9CE5 - chains A and W of the 28 polymer chains in the assembly; structure by electron microscopy, 2.66 A resolution.

Chain A:
Name: Proteasome subunit alpha
Organism: Mycobacterium tuberculosis
Reference sequence: P9WHU1 (PSA_MYCTU); residues 1-248 here = UniProt positions 1-248
Sequence (248 residues; numbered 1 to 248; the number before each row is that of its first residue):
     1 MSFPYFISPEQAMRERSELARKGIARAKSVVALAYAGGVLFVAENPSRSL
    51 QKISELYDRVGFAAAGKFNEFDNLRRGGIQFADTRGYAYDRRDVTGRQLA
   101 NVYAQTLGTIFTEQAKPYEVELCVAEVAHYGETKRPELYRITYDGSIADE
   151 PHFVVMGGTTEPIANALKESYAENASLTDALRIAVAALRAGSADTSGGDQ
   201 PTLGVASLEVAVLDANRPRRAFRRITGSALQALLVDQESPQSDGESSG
Disordered / not traced: 1-7, 191-202, 235-248
Swiss-Prot annotation at these positions:
  - modified residue: Ser-2 (N-acetylserine), Thr-84 (Phosphothreonine), Thr-178 (Phosphothreonine), Thr-202 (Phosphothreonine)
  - mutagenesis: Met-1 to Ser-8 (Markedly increases peptidolytic activity. Disappearance of the apparent obstruction in alpha rings. Designated open-gate mutant)
What the authors report for this chain:
  - mutagenesis - Q98K (3-fold): decreased catalytic activity
  - mutagenesis - S17F: unchanged catalytic activity
  - mutagenesis - K52F: increased catalytic activity
  - allosteric site: Gln-98 (proposed by the authors, not directly observed)

Chain W:
Name: Proteasome subunit beta
Organism: Mycobacterium tuberculosis
Notes: EC 3.4.25.1
Reference sequence: P9WHT9 (PSB_MYCTU); residues 1-234 here correspond to UniProt positions 58-291 (UniProt number = residue number + 57)
Sequence (234 residues; row label = number of the first residue in the row):
     1 TTIVALKYPGGVVMAGDRRSTQGNMISGRDVRKVYITDDYTATGIAGTAA
    51 VAVEFARLYAVELEHYEKLEGVPLTFAGKINRLAIMVRGNLAAAMQGLLA
   101 LPLLAGYDIHASDPQSAGRIVSFDAAGGWNIEEEGYQAVGSGSLFAKSSM
   151 KKLYSQVTDGDSGLRVAVEALYDAADDDSATGGPDLVRGIFPTAVIIDAD
   201 GAVDVPESRIAELARAIIESRSGADTFGSDGGEK
Disordered / not traced: 223-234
Swiss-Prot annotation at these positions:
  - active site: Thr-1 (Nucleophile)
  - site: Thr-1 (Covalent link with the inhibitor MLN-273)
What the authors report for this chain:
  - catalytic residues: Thr-1, Asp-17, Lys-33 (citing earlier work)
  - mutagenesis - V53Q: increased catalytic activity
  - mutagenesis - Y35F: decreased catalytic activity
  - mutagenesis - A92G/A93G/A94G, A100S: abolished catalytic activity

Chain A / chain W interface:
Residue-residue contacts (17; chain A residue first):
  Glu-55(A) / Lys-68(W)
  Leu-56(A) / Lys-68(W)
  Tyr-57(A) / Lys-68(W)
  Arg-75(A) / Lys-68(W)  hydrogen bond (side chain-backbone)
  Arg-75(A) / Leu-69(W)  hydrogen bond (side chain-backbone)
  Arg-76(A) / Leu-69(W)
  Ile-79(A) / His-65(W)
  Gln-80(A) / His-65(W)
  Asp-83(A) / His-65(W)  salt bridge
  Asp-83(A) / Lys-68(W)  salt bridge
  Gly-86(A) / Arg-57(W)
  Tyr-87(A) / Glu-54(W)
  Tyr-87(A) / Arg-57(W)
  Tyr-87(A) / Leu-58(W)
  Tyr-87(A) / Val-61(W)  hydrophobic
  Arg-219(A) / Glu-64(W)  salt bridge
  Arg-220(A) / Glu-64(W)  salt bridge
Other interface residues (no listed pair), chain A (15 interface residues in all): Asp-58, Tyr-89, Arg-91
Other interface residues (no listed pair), chain W (9 interface residues in all): Glu-70

Summary:
15 residues of chain A and 9 residues of chain W are in contact, with 2 hydrogen bonds and 4 salt bridges.
Polar pairs include Asp-83(A)/His-65(W), Asp-83(A)/Lys-68(W) and Arg-219(A)/Glu-64(W). From the paper:
catalytic residues Thr-1(W), Asp-17(W) and Lys-33(W); A92G/A93G/A94G and A100S of chain W abolish catalytic
activity; 7 substitutions were tested in all.
Here chain A is Proteasome subunit alpha and chain W is Proteasome subunit beta, both from Mycobacterium
tuberculosis. Entry 9CE5 (20S Proteasome core particle) was determined by electron microscopy together with
9CE7, 9CE8, 9CEB, 9CEE and 9CEG from the same study.
